7JIB - chains A and B; structure by X-ray diffraction, 2.65 A resolution.

== Chain A ==
Molecule: 2'-O-methyltransferase
Source organism: Severe acute respiratory syndrome coronavirus 2
Notes: EC 2.1.1.-
Reference sequence: P0DTD1 (R1AB_SARS2); residues 1-298 here correspond to UniProt positions 6799-7096 (UniProt number = residue number + 6798)
Chain sequence (301 residues; row label = number of the first residue in the row; numbers below 1 keep their minus sign (Ser-2 is residue -2)):
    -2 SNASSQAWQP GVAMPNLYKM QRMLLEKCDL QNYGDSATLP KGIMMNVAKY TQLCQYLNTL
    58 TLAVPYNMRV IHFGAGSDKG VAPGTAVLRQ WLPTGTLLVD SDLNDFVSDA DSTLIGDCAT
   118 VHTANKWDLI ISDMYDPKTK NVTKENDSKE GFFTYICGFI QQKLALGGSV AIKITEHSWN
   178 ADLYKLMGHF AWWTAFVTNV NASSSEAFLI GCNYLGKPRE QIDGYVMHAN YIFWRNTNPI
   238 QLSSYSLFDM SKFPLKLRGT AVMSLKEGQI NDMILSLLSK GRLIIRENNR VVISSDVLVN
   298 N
Disordered / not traced: -2 to -1
Differences from the reference sequence: expression tag (-2 to 0)
Ligand contacts:
  - 7-methyl-gpppa / V9G: Cys25, Asp26, Leu27, Tyr30, Asn43, Lys46, Tyr132, Pro134, Thr136, Lys137, Val139, Lys170, Thr172, Glu173, His174, Ser175, Asn198, Ser201, Ser202, Glu203
  - 7-methyl-guanosine-5'-triphosphate (MGP): Asn13, Leu57, Thr58, Ala188, Trp189, Cys209, Asn210, Ser276
  - S-adenosylhomocysteine / S-adenosylmethionine: Asn43, Tyr47, His69, Gly71, Ala72, Gly73, Ser74, Pro80, Gly81, Asp99, Leu100, Asn101, Gly113, Asp114, Cys115, Asp130, Met131, Tyr132, Asp133, Phe149, Lys170
UniProt features mapped onto this chain:
  - active site: Lys46, Asp130, Lys170, Glu203
Reported in the primary citation:
  - catalytic residues: Asp130, Lys170 (proposed by the authors, not directly observed)

== Chain B ==
Molecule: Non-structural protein 10
Source organism: Severe acute respiratory syndrome coronavirus 2
Reference sequence: P0DTD1 (R1AB_SARS2); residues 1-139 here correspond to UniProt positions 4254-4392 (UniProt number = residue number + 4253)
Chain sequence (142 residues; each row starts with the number of its first residue; numbers below 1 keep their minus sign (Ser-2 is residue -2)):
    -2 SNAAGNATEV PANSTVLSFC AFAVDAAKAY KDYLASGGQP ITNCVKMLCT HTGTGQAITV
    58 TPEANMDQES FGGASCCLYC RCHIDHPNPK GFCDLKGKYV QIPTTCANDP VGFTLKNTVC
   118 TVCGMWKGYG CSCDQLREPM LQ
Disordered / not traced: -2 to 17, 132-139
Differences from the reference sequence: expression tag (-2 to 0)
Bound ions: Zn2+ site 1: Cys74, Cys77, His83, Cys90; Zn2+ site 2: Cys117, Cys120, Cys128, Cys130
UniProt features mapped onto this chain:
  - binding site (Zn(2+)): Cys74, Cys77, His83, Cys90, Cys117, Cys120, Cys128, Cys130
  - site: Gln139 (Cleavage)

== Chain A / chain B interface ==
Pairs across the interface (39):
  Pro37(A) - Leu45(B)  hydrophobic
  Lys38(A) - Lys43(B)  hydrogen bond (backbone-side chain)
  Gly39(A) - Lys43(B)
  Ile40(A) - Lys43(B)
  Ile40(A) - Leu45(B)  hydrophobic
  Met41(A) - Asn40(B)
  Met41(A) - Cys41(B)
  Met41(A) - Val42(B)  hydrophobic
  Val44(A) - Val42(B)  hydrophobic
  Val44(A) - Lys43(B)
  Lys76(A) - Asn40(B)
  Val78(A) - Asn40(B)
  Val78(A) - Arg78(B)
  Pro80(A) - Val42(B)  hydrophobic
  Ala83(A) - Val42(B)  hydrophobic
  Ala83(A) - Met44(B)
  Ala83(A) - Tyr96(B)  hydrogen bond (backbone-side chain)
  Val84(A) - Met44(B)
  Arg86(A) - Gly94(B)
  Arg86(A) - Tyr96(B)
  Gln87(A) - Met44(B)
  Gln87(A) - Leu45(B)  hydrogen bond (side chain-backbone)
  Gln87(A) - Pro59(B)
  Gln87(A) - Tyr96(B)  hydrogen bond (backbone-side chain)
  Asp102(A) - His80(B)  salt bridge
  Val104(A) - Ala71(B)
  Val104(A) - Cys77(B)
  Val104(A) - Arg78(B)
  Ser105(A) - Ala71(B)
  Ser105(A) - Lys93(B)  hydrogen bond (backbone-side chain)
  Asp106(A) - Gly69(B)
  Asp106(A) - Gly70(B)
  Asp106(A) - Ala71(B)  hydrogen bond (side chain-backbone)
  Asp106(A) - Lys93(B)
  Asp106(A) - Gly94(B)  hydrogen bond (side chain-backbone)
  Leu244(A) - Leu45(B)  hydrophobic
  Met247(A) - Leu45(B)
  Met247(A) - Thr47(B)
  Ser248(A) - Thr47(B)
Interface residues without a listed pair, chain A (23 interface residues in all): Thr48, Thr91, Ala107
Interface residues without a listed pair, chain B (23 interface residues in all): Cys46, Val57, Thr58, Ser72, Leu92, Lys95

== In short ==
Chain A and chain B each contribute 23 residues to their interface, with 7 hydrogen bonds and 1 salt bridge.
Polar contacts include Asp102(A)-His80(B), Lys38(A)-Lys43(B) and Ala83(A)-Tyr96(B). Ligands of chain A:
S-adenosylhomocysteine / S-adenosylmethionine, 7-methyl-gpppa / V9G and 7-methyl-guanosine-5'-triphosphate.
The paper reports catalytic residues Asp130(A) and Lys170(A).
Chain A is 2'-O-methyltransferase and chain B is Non-structural protein 10, both from Severe acute respiratory
syndrome coronavirus 2; the structure, Room Temperature Crystal Structure of Nsp10/Nsp16 from SARS-CoV-2 with
Substrates and Products of 2'-O-methylation of the ..., was determined by X-ray diffraction (same publication
as 7JHE, 7JPE and 6XKM).
